9JJ8 - chains b and c of the 51 polymer chains in the assembly; structure by electron microscopy, 2.79 A resolution.

== Chain b ==
Name: Photosystem I P700 chlorophyll a apoprotein A2
From: Emiliania huxleyi CCMP1516
Notes: EC 1.97.1.12
UniProtKB: Q4G3F5 (PSAB_EMIHU); numbering as in UniProt (aligned over 1-734)
Chain sequence (734 residues; numbered 1 to 734; the number before each row is that of its first residue):
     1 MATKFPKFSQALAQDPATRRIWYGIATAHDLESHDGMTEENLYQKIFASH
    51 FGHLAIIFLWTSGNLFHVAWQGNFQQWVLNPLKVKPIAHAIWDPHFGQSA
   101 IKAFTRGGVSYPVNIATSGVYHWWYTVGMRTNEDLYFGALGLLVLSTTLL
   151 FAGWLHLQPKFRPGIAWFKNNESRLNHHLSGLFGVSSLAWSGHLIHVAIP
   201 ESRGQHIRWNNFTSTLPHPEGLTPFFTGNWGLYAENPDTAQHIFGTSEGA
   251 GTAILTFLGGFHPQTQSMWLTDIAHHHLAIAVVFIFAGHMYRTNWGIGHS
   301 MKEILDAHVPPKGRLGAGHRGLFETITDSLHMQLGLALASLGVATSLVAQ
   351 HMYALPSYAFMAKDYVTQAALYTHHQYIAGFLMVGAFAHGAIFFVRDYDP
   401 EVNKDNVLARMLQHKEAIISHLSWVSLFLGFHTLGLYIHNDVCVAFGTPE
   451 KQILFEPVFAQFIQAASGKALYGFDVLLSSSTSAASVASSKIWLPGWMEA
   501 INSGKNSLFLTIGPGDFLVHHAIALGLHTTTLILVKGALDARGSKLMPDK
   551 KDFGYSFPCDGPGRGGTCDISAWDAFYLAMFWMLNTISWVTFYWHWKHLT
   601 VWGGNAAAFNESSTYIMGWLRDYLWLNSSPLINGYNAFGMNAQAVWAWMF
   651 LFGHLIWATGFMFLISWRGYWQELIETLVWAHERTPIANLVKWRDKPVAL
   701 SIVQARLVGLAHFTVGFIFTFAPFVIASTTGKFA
Disordered / not traced: 1
Swiss-Prot annotation at these positions:
  - binding site ([4Fe-4S] cluster): C559, C568
  - binding site (chlorophyll a): H654, M662, Y670
  - binding site (phylloquinone): W671
Metal / ion sites: chlorophyll a Mg site 1 near H289 (its only coordinating residue here); chlorophyll a Mg site 2 near H712 (its only coordinating residue here)
Ligand contacts:
  - beta-carotene (BCR), molecule 1: G52, I56, L59, L150
  - beta-carotene (BCR), molecule 2: L54, I57, F58, W60, G181, L182, V185, S186
  - beta-carotene (BCR), molecule 3: F58, T61, L65, W123, W124, M129, G138, L142, W209, F212, T213
  - beta-carotene (BCR), molecule 4: L188, F225, V282, I285, F286, H289, I297
  - beta-carotene (BCR), molecule 5: F225, F226, W230, V282, F286
  - beta-carotene (BCR), molecule 6: M332, G335, L336, A339, V343, M383, A386, F387, G390, F393, F394, L408, A538
  - beta-carotene (BCR), molecule 7: L408, M411, V535, L539
  - beta-carotene (BCR), molecule 8: W648, M649, F652, W671, L674, I675, L678, F719
  - chlorophyll a (CLA), molecule 1: F5, F8, G24, I25, A28, H29, L31, H34, S49, H53, I56
  - chlorophyll a (CLA), molecule 2: T18, I21, W22, I675, L678, V679, H682, V691, K692, W693, R694, D695, P697, V698
  - chlorophyll a (CLA), molecule 3: W22, F652, L655, I656, M662, F663, L700, L707, V708, A711, H712, V715
  - chlorophyll a (CLA), molecule 4: I25, A26, T27, A28, H29, D30, H331, L334, L338, F381, L382, V384, G385, A388, H389, I392, R396, Y555, W573, F576, M580, L707, V715, F719
  - chlorophyll a (CLA), molecule 5: H29, L31, E32, Y43, I46, S49, H50, H53, L54, I57, F168, R174, H178, L182, L330, H331, Q333, L334, A337, L338, L341
  - chlorophyll a (CLA), molecule 6: H29, H53, I56, I57, W60, I378, F381, L382
  - chlorophyll a (CLA), molecule 7: F47, F51, T148, F151, A152, L155, H156, K160, F161, P163, W167
  - chlorophyll a (CLA), molecule 8: F47, H50, F51, L54, W123, W167, F168, N170, S173, R174, H177, H178, G181, L182, F183, Y358
  - chlorophyll a (CLA), molecule 9: I56, W60, N64, H67, V68, A88, H89, N114, I115, A116, T117, S118, V120, V645, W646, M649, F719
  - chlorophyll a (CLA), molecule 10: I56, L59, W60, S62, G63, F66, H67, W70, Q71, H89, A90, W92, L143
  - chlorophyll a (CLA), molecule 11: I57, F58, W60, T61, S118, G119, V120, W123, V185, S186, A189, L341, A344, T345, V348, M352, Y358, M361, L371, H374, H375, I378, L382
  - chlorophyll a (CLA), molecule 12: W60, N64, T117, S118, V120, A370, L371, T373, H374, Y377, I378, F381, W646, M649, I718, F719, F721, A722, V725, I726
  - chlorophyll a (CLA), molecule 13: H89, A90, I91, W92, D93, P94, H95, F96, F104, N114, V645, W648
  - chlorophyll a (CLA), molecule 14: W92, P94, H95
  - chlorophyll a (CLA), molecule 15: W123, T126, V127, L182, F183, S186, S187, W190, L194, M268, L270, I273, H276, H277, I280, A344, L347, V348, H351, M352, S357, Y358
  - chlorophyll a (CLA), molecule 16: V127, G128, M129, D134, F137, G138, G141, L145, S186, A189, W190, G192, H193, H196, V197, I207, R208, W209, F212
  - chlorophyll a (CLA), molecule 17: W167, N170, S173, H177, T293, N294, W295
  - chlorophyll a (CLA), molecule 18: N171, R174, L175, H178, F183, I280, F284, M301, L305, F323, I326, T327, L336, A337, S340, L341, A344
  - chlorophyll a (CLA), molecule 19: L175, L179, F183, V283, F284, A287, M290, Y291, M301, I304, L305
  - chlorophyll a (CLA), molecule 20: N176, H177, S180, G181, V185, I285, H289, Y291, R292, T293, N294, W295, I297
  - chlorophyll a (CLA), molecule 21: L188, A189, S191, G192, I195, H196, F212, T213, S214, T215, L216, P217, H218, G221, L222, Y233, I254, L255, L278
  - chlorophyll a (CLA), molecule 22: F225, G228, W230, G231, Y233, A234, L255, F257, H275, L278, A279, V282, V283, I492
  - chlorophyll a (CLA), molecule 23: F225, F226, T227, G228, W230
  - chlorophyll a (CLA), molecule 24: T256, F257, G259, G260, M268, D272, I273, H275, H276, A279, I280, V283, H351, L355, W493, W497
  - chlorophyll a (CLA), molecule 25: F286, H289, M290, R292, I297, G298, H299
  - chlorophyll a (CLA), molecule 26: M290, H299, E303, I304, A307, H308
  - chlorophyll a (CLA), molecule 27: I304, L305, H308, L315, H319, L322, I326, M332, V407, L408, M411
  - chlorophyll a (CLA), molecule 28: A307, H308, V309, P310, P311, R314, L315, H319
  - chlorophyll a (CLA), molecule 29: R314, L315, G316, V407, R410, M411, Q413, H414, A417, I418, H421
  - chlorophyll a (CLA), molecule 30: L336, A339, S340, V343, L347, Q350, H351, A354, L355, L508, F509
  - chlorophyll a (CLA), molecule 31: V343, S346, Q350, Q376, G380, M383, V384, F387, L527, T530, T531, L534, M583, T586, I587
  - chlorophyll a (CLA), molecule 32: Q350, Y353, Y372, F459, A460, I463, Q464, F509, L510, I512, H520, I523, L527, V590, Y593, W594, K597
  - chlorophyll a (CLA), molecule 33: Y377, T433, L434, Y437, V519, A522, L525, N585, S588, W589, F592, I616, W619, L620, L624, S628, I632, F650, H654, W657, F717, T720, F721, F724
  - chlorophyll a (CLA), molecule 34: A417, H421, W424
  - chlorophyll a (CLA), molecule 35: I418, L422, W424, V425, A524, L527, H528, T531
  - chlorophyll a (CLA), molecule 36: S420, S423, W424, L427, F431
  - chlorophyll a (CLA), molecule 37: S423, S426, L427, G430, F431, L434, L525, T529, L532, I533, L578, F581, W582
  - chlorophyll a (CLA), molecule 38: W424, L427, F428, F431, H432
  - chlorophyll a (CLA), molecule 39: F428, L429, F455, E456, P457, V458, F459, A460, D516, F517, H520, H521, A524, H528
  - chlorophyll a (CLA), molecule 40: F431, G435, L436, I438, H439, V442, K451, I453
  - chlorophyll a (CLA), molecule 41: L434, I438, D441, L525, F581, W582, N585, W589, I616, L620, W657, F713
  - chlorophyll a (CLA), molecule 42: F462, I463, A466, S467, L477, L478, A485, W493, W497, F509
  - chlorophyll a (CLA), molecule 43: L477, A484, A485, A488, S489, I492, W493
  - chlorophyll a (CLA), molecule 44: L620, L624, W625, W657
  - chlorophyll a (CLA), molecule 45: W648, L651, F652, H654, L655, W657, A658
  - chlorophyll a (CLA), molecule 46: L655, A658, T659, F661, M662, I665, Y670, W671, L674
  - chlorophyll a (CLA), molecule 47: L678, A681, H682, T685, A688, V691
  - chlorophyll a (CLA), molecule 48: W680, A681, R684, T685, P686
  - chlorophyll a (CLA), molecule 49: P686, I687, A688, V691
  - phylloquinone (PQN): I21, M662, F663, S666, W667, R668, W671, I675, V698, A699, L700, A705
  - 4Fe-4S cluster (SF4): P558, C559, G561, P562, T567, C568, W667, I702, R706

== Chain c ==
Name: Photosystem I iron-sulfur center
From: Emiliania huxleyi CCMP1516
Notes: EC 1.97.1.12
UniProtKB: Q4G3C1 (PSAC_EMIHU); residue numbers follow UniProt; this construct covers 1-81
Chain sequence (81 residues; each row starts with the number of its first residue):
     1 MSHSVRVYDTCIGCTQCVRACPCDVLEMVPWDGCKAGQIASAPRAEDCIG
    51 CKRCETACPTDFLSVRVYLGSETTRSLGLTY
Disordered / not traced: 1
Swiss-Prot annotation at these positions:
  - binding site ([4Fe-4S] cluster): C11, C14, C17, C21, C48, C51, C54, C58
Ligand contacts:
  - 4Fe-4S cluster (SF4), molecule 1: V7, C11, I12, G13, C14, T15, Q16, C17, M28, A40, A57, C58, P59, T60, S64, V65
  - 4Fe-4S cluster (SF4), molecule 2: A20, C21, P22, C23, V25, L26, C48, I49, G50, C51, K52, R53, C54, V67

== How chain b and chain c interact ==
Residue-residue contacts (31):
  A11(b) - S71(c)
  D15(b) - E72(c)
  D15(b) - L77(c)
  P16(b) - E72(c)
  P16(b) - T74(c)
  A17(b) - L77(c)  hydrophobic
  R19(b) - E72(c)
  M547(b) - R66(c)
  P548(b) - F62(c)
  D549(b) - F62(c)
  D549(b) - R66(c)  salt bridge
  F553(b) - K52(c)
  F553(b) - R66(c)
  F553(b) - V67(c)
  F553(b) - Y68(c)  hydrophobic
  P558(b) - L69(c)  hydrophobic
  D560(b) - K52(c)  salt bridge
  D560(b) - E55(c)
  D560(b) - R66(c)  salt bridge
  G561(b) - K52(c)
  G563(b) - T56(c)
  R564(b) - L63(c)
  Q672(b) - Y81(c)  hydrogen bond
  E676(b) - Y81(c)
  V679(b) - Y81(c)  hydrophobic
  K696(b) - T74(c)  hydrogen bond
  K696(b) - L79(c)
  K696(b) - Y81(c)  hydrogen bond (side chain-backbone)
  P697(b) - Y81(c)  hydrogen bond (backbone-side chain)
  V698(b) - L79(c)  hydrophobic
  V698(b) - Y81(c)
Interface residues without a listed pair, chain b (25 interface residues in all): Q14, D552, P562, I675, E683
Interface residues without a listed pair, chain c (17 interface residues in all): C51, T73

== Summary ==
The interface between chain b and chain c involves 25 residues on one side and 17 on the other, with 4
hydrogen bonds and 3 salt bridges. Among the polar pairs are D549(b)-R66(c), D560(b)-K52(c) and
D560(b)-R66(c).
Here chain b is Photosystem I P700 chlorophyll a apoprotein A2 and chain c is Photosystem I iron-sulfur
center, both from Emiliania huxleyi CCMP1516. Entry 9JJ8 (Structural insights into the PSI-FCPI supercomplex
from the coccolithophore Emiliania huxleyi) was determined by electron microscopy.
